PDB entry 4QLQ | X-ray diffraction, 2.40 A resolution | chains N and a of the 28 polymer chains in the assembly

[Chain N]
Name: Proteasome subunit beta type-1
Organism: Saccharomyces cerevisiae
Notes: EC 3.4.25.1
UniProt: P38624 (PSB1_YEAST); residues 1-196 here correspond to UniProt positions 20-215 (UniProt number = residue number + 19)
Sequence (196 residues; row label = number of the first residue in the row):
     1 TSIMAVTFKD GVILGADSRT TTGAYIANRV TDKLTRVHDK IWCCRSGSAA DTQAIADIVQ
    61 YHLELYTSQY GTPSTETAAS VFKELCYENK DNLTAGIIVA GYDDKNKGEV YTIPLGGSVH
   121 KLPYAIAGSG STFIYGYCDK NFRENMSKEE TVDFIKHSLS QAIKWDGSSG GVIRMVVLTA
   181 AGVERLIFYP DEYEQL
UniProt features mapped onto this chain:
  - active site: Thr1 (Nucleophile)

[Chain a]
Name: Proteasome subunit beta type-7
Organism: Saccharomyces cerevisiae
Notes: EC 3.4.25.1
UniProt: P30657 (PSB7_YEAST); residues -12 to 233 here correspond to UniProt positions 21-266 (UniProt number = residue number + 33)
Sequence (246 residues; each row starts with the number of its first residue; numbers below 1 keep their minus sign (Thr-12 is residue -12)):
   -12 TQIANAGASP MVNTQQPIVT GTSVISMKYD NGVIIAADNL GSYGSLLRFN GVERLIPVGD
    48 NTVVGISGDI SDMQHIERLL KDLVTENAYD NPLADAEEAL EPSYIFEYLA TVMYQRRSKM
   108 NPLWNAIIVA GVQSNGDQFL RYVNLLGVTY SSPTLATGFG AHMANPLLRK VVDRESDIPK
   168 TTVQVAEEAI VNAMRVLYYR DARSSRNFSL AIIDKNTGLT FKKNLQVENM KWDFAKDIKG
   228 YGTQKI
Disordered / not traced: -12 to 0

[Chain N / chain a interface]
Pairs across the interface (64):
  Arg19(N) with Ala189(a)
  Thr21(N) with Ala189(a)
  Ala24(N) with Phe146(a); Arg187(a); Asp188(a); Ala189(a), hydrogen bond (backbone-backbone); Arg190(a)
  Tyr25(N) with Phe146(a); Arg187(a)
  Ile26(N) with Tyr186(a); Arg187(a), hydrogen bond (backbone-backbone); Asp188(a); Ala189(a)
  Ala27(N) with Arg187(a), hydrogen bond (backbone-side chain)
  Asn28(N) with Arg187(a)
  Arg29(N) with Tyr186(a); Lys218(a), hydrogen bond (side chain-backbone); Trp219(a); Phe221(a)
  Val30(N) with Phe221(a), hydrophobic; Ala222(a), hydrophobic; Ile225(a)
  Asp32(N) with Lys226(a); Gly227(a), hydrogen bond (side chain-backbone); Gln231(a)
  Leu34(N) with Gln231(a), hydrogen bond (backbone-side chain)
  Thr35(N) with Tyr228(a); Gln231(a)
  Arg36(N) with Gln231(a), hydrogen bond (backbone-side chain); Ile233(a)
  Trp42(N) with Gln231(a); Ile233(a)
  Arg45(N) with Tyr228(a)
  Gln53(N) with Tyr228(a)
  Ala56(N) with Tyr228(a)
  Asp57(N) with Tyr228(a), hydrogen bond
  Phe133(N) with Leu33(a), hydrophobic
  Lys164(N) with Leu34(a)
  Trp165(N) with Ser32(a); Leu33(a); Leu34(a), hydrogen bond (backbone-backbone); Arg35(a)
  Asp166(N) with Ser32(a); Leu34(a)
  Gly167(N) with Ser32(a), hydrogen bond (backbone-backbone); Leu34(a); Ala189(a)
  Gly171(N) with Trp219(a)
  Val172(N) with Trp219(a), hydrophobic; Ala222(a), hydrophobic
  Arg174(N) with Ala222(a), hydrogen bond (side chain-backbone); Ile225(a), hydrogen bond (side chain-backbone)
  Val183(N) with Ile233(a), hydrophobic
  Arg185(N) with Gln231(a); Ile233(a), hydrogen bond (side chain-backbone)
  Ile187(N) with Ala222(a), hydrophobic; Lys223(a)
  Tyr189(N) with Trp219(a); Asp220(a); Lys223(a)
  Pro190(N) with Trp219(a)
  Asp191(N) with Arg193(a), salt bridge
  Glu194(N) with Tyr185(a), hydrogen bond; Arg193(a), salt bridge
Other interface residues (no listed pair), chain N (35 interface residues in all): Ile163, Ser168
Other interface residues (no listed pair), chain a (26 interface residues in all): Asn37, Met150

[In short]
Chain N and chain a form an interface of 35 and 26 residues respectively; the contacts include 14 hydrogen
bonds and 2 salt bridges. Polar pairs include Asp191(N)-Arg193(a), Glu194(N)-Arg193(a) and Ala27(N)-Arg187(a).
UniProt lists active-site residue Thr1(N) on chain N.
Chain N is Proteasome subunit beta type-1 and chain a is Proteasome subunit beta type-7, both from
Saccharomyces cerevisiae; the structure, yCP in complex with tripeptidic epoxyketone inhibitor 8, was
determined by X-ray diffraction, deposited together with 4QLS, 4QLT, 4QLU and 4QLV.
